Entry 7MUA (electron microscopy, 2.68 A resolution); this record covers chains A and G of the 60 polymer chains in the assembly.

# Chain A (and G)
Name: Capsid protein VP1
Source organism: Adeno-associated virus 9
Notes: chain G of this document is another copy of the same molecule, construct and numbering; everything in this record applies to it too
UniProt: Q6JC40 (Q6JC40_9VIRU); residue numbers follow UniProt; this construct covers 219-736
Chain sequence (518 residues; each row starts with the number of its first residue):
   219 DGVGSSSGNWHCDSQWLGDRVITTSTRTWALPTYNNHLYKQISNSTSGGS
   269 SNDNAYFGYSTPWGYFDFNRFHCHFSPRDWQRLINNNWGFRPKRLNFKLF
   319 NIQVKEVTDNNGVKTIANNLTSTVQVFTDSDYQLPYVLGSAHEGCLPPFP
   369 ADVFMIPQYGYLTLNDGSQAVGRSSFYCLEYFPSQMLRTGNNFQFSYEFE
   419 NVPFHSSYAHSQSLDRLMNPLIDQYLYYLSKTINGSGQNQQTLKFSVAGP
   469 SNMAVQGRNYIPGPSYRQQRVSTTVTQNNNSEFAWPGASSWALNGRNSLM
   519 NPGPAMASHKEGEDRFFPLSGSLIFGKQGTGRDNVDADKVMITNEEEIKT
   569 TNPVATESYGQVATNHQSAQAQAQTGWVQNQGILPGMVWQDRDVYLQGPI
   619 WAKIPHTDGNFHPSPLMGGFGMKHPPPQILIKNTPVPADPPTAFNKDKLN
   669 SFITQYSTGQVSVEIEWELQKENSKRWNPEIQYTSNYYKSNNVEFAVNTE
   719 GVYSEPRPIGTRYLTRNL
Residues lining bound ligands: beta-D-galactopyranose (GAL): Asn470, Ala472, Val473
What the authors report for this chain:
  - binding site for beta-D-galactopyranose: Asp271, Asn470, Trp503

# How chain A and chain G interact
Pairs across the interface - 275 pairs, chain A then chain G:
  Ser424(A) - Asp626(G)  hydrogen bond
  Tyr426(A) - His624(G)
  Ala427(A) - Arg391(G)
  His428(A) - Leu382(G)
  His428(A) - Arg391(G)
  His428(A) - His624(G)
  His428(A) - Thr625(G)
  Ser429(A) - Thr381(G)  hydrogen bond (backbone-side chain)
  Ser429(A) - Leu382(G)  hydrogen bond (backbone-backbone)
  Ser429(A) - Arg391(G)
  Ser429(A) - Ser393(G)  hydrogen bond
  Gln430(A) - Pro353(G)
  Gln430(A) - Leu380(G)  hydrogen bond (side chain-backbone)
  Gln430(A) - Leu382(G)
  Ser431(A) - Leu382(G)
  Ser431(A) - Arg514(G)
  Leu432(A) - Trp509(G)  hydrophobic
  Leu432(A) - Leu511(G)
  Asp433(A) - Trp509(G)
  Asp433(A) - Leu511(G)
  Asp433(A) - Arg514(G)  salt bridge
  Asp433(A) - Ser516(G)
  Arg434(A) - Asp271(G)  hydrogen bond (side chain-backbone)
  Arg434(A) - Asn272(G)
  Arg434(A) - Ala273(G)  hydrogen bond (side chain-backbone)
  Arg434(A) - Tyr274(G)
  Arg434(A) - Leu380(G)
  Arg434(A) - Arg514(G)
  Leu435(A) - Tyr354(G)
  Leu435(A) - Ser358(G)
  Met436(A) - Ser358(G)
  Met436(A) - His360(G)
  Met436(A) - Leu380(G)  hydrophobic
  Asn437(A) - Tyr283(G)  hydrogen bond
  Asn437(A) - Val355(G)
  Asn437(A) - His360(G)  hydrogen bond (backbone-side chain)
  Asn437(A) - Gln376(G)  hydrogen bond (side chain-backbone)
  Asn437(A) - Tyr377(G)
  Asn437(A) - Gly378(G)
  Pro438(A) - Ile260(G)  hydrophobic
  Pro438(A) - Gly378(G)
  Pro438(A) - Tyr379(G)
  Pro438(A) - Leu380(G)  hydrophobic
  Leu439(A) - Ser278(G)
  Leu439(A) - Gln376(G)
  Leu439(A) - Tyr377(G)
  Leu439(A) - Gly378(G)
  Ile440(A) - Tyr283(G)
  Ile440(A) - His360(G)  hydrogen bond (backbone-side chain)
  Ile440(A) - Glu361(G)
  Ile440(A) - Gln376(G)
  Asp441(A) - His360(G)  hydrogen bond (backbone-side chain)
  Asp441(A) - Glu361(G)  hydrogen bond (backbone-backbone)
  Asp441(A) - Arg550(G)  salt bridge
  Gln442(A) - Ala359(G)
  Gln442(A) - His360(G)
  Gln442(A) - Glu361(G)
  Tyr443(A) - Arg288(G)
  Tyr443(A) - Ala359(G)
  Tyr443(A) - His360(G)
  Tyr443(A) - Glu361(G)
  Tyr443(A) - Ile542(G)
  Tyr443(A) - Phe543(G)  hydrophobic
  Tyr443(A) - Gln615(G)
  Tyr443(A) - Gly616(G)
  Tyr443(A) - Pro617(G)
  Leu444(A) - Leu541(G)  hydrophobic
  Leu444(A) - Ile542(G)
  Leu444(A) - Met635(G)  hydrophobic
  Tyr445(A) - Ile542(G)  hydrogen bond (backbone-backbone)
  Tyr445(A) - Phe543(G)
  Tyr445(A) - Gly544(G)
  Tyr445(A) - Thr548(G)
  Tyr445(A) - Gly549(G)  hydrogen bond (side chain-backbone)
  Tyr445(A) - Val558(G)  hydrophobic
  Leu447(A) - Ala502(G)
  Ser448(A) - Glu500(G)
  Ser448(A) - Ala502(G)
  Ser448(A) - Asn552(G)  hydrogen bond
  Lys449(A) - Glu500(G)
  Lys449(A) - Asn552(G)
  Thr450(A) - Ser499(G)  hydrogen bond (side chain-backbone)
  Thr450(A) - Glu500(G)  hydrogen bond (backbone-side chain)
  Thr450(A) - Phe501(G)  hydrogen bond (side chain-backbone)
  Thr450(A) - Ala502(G)
  Ile451(A) - Asn498(G)
  Ile451(A) - Ser499(G)
  Ile451(A) - Glu500(G)  hydrogen bond (backbone-side chain)
  Gly455(A) - Asn498(G)  hydrogen bond (backbone-side chain)
  Gln456(A) - Asn498(G)
  Asn457(A) - Asn498(G)
  Gln458(A) - Asn498(G)  hydrogen bond (backbone-side chain)
  Gln459(A) - Val493(G)
  Gln459(A) - Asn496(G)
  Gln459(A) - Asn497(G)
  Gln459(A) - Asn498(G)
  Thr460(A) - Val493(G)
  Leu461(A) - Val489(G)  hydrophobic
  Leu461(A) - Ser490(G)
  Leu461(A) - Thr491(G)
  Leu461(A) - Asn496(G)
  Leu461(A) - Val553(G)
  Leu461(A) - Asp554(G)
  Leu461(A) - Ala555(G)
  Lys462(A) - Asn552(G)
  Lys462(A) - Val553(G)
  Lys462(A) - Asp554(G)  salt bridge
  Phe463(A) - Asp551(G)
  Phe463(A) - Asn552(G)  hydrogen bond (backbone-backbone)
  Phe463(A) - Val553(G)  hydrogen bond (backbone-backbone)
  Phe463(A) - Ala555(G)  hydrophobic
  Phe463(A) - Val558(G)  hydrophobic
  Phe463(A) - Ile560(G)  hydrophobic
  Ser464(A) - Arg550(G)
  Ser464(A) - Asp551(G)
  Ser464(A) - Asn552(G)  hydrogen bond (side chain-backbone)
  Val465(A) - Arg550(G)  hydrogen bond (backbone-backbone)
  Pro468(A) - Tyr274(G)
  Ser469(A) - Asn272(G)
  Asn470(A) - Asn272(G)
  Met471(A) - Asn272(G)  hydrogen bond (backbone-side chain)
  Met471(A) - Tyr274(G)  hydrophobic
  Met471(A) - Leu380(G)  hydrophobic
  Ala472(A) - Asp271(G)
  Ala472(A) - Asn272(G)  hydrogen bond (backbone-side chain)
  Ala472(A) - Asn515(G)
  Ala472(A) - Ser516(G)
  Ala472(A) - Leu517(G)  hydrogen bond (backbone-backbone)
  Val473(A) - Leu517(G)
  Val473(A) - Asn519(G)
  Gln474(A) - Asn519(G)
  Gly475(A) - Asn519(G)
  Gly475(A) - Pro520(G)
  Gly475(A) - Met635(G)
  Arg476(A) - Trp509(G)
  Arg476(A) - Ser516(G)
  Arg476(A) - Pro520(G)
  Arg476(A) - Leu634(G)
  Arg476(A) - Met635(G)
  Asn477(A) - Gly357(G)  hydrogen bond (side chain-backbone)
  Asn477(A) - Ala620(G)
  Asn477(A) - Pro633(G)
  Asn477(A) - Leu634(G)  hydrogen bond (backbone-backbone)
  Asn477(A) - Met635(G)  hydrogen bond (side chain-backbone)
  Tyr478(A) - Lys621(G)
  Tyr478(A) - Ile622(G)
  Tyr478(A) - Pro623(G)
  Tyr478(A) - Pro631(G)  hydrogen bond (side chain-backbone)
  Tyr478(A) - Pro633(G)
  Tyr478(A) - Gly639(G)
  Ile479(A) - Trp509(G)
  Ile479(A) - Met518(G)  hydrophobic
  Ile479(A) - Leu634(G)  hydrophobic
  Pro480(A) - Trp509(G)
  Lys528(A) - Asn512(G)
  Lys528(A) - Gly513(G)
  Glu529(A) - Asn383(G)
  Glu529(A) - Asp384(G)
  Glu529(A) - Asn512(G)  hydrogen bond
  Glu564(A) - Arg391(G)  salt bridge
  Glu565(A) - Arg391(G)
  Lys567(A) - Leu511(G)
  Lys567(A) - Asn512(G)
  Thr568(A) - Leu382(G)
  Thr568(A) - Leu511(G)
  Thr569(A) - Thr625(G)
  Asn570(A) - Leu511(G)
  Tyr577(A) - Trp509(G)
  Tyr577(A) - Ala510(G)  hydrogen bond (backbone-backbone)
  Gly578(A) - Tyr484(G)
  Gly578(A) - Ser508(G)
  Gln579(A) - Tyr484(G)  hydrogen bond (backbone-side chain)
  Gln579(A) - Ala506(G)
  Gln579(A) - Ser507(G)
  Gln579(A) - Ser508(G)  hydrogen bond (backbone-backbone)
  Val580(A) - Tyr484(G)  hydrophobic
  Val580(A) - Arg485(G)
  Val580(A) - Ser507(G)
  Val580(A) - Gln597(G)
  Ala581(A) - Arg485(G)  hydrogen bond (backbone-backbone)
  Ala581(A) - Gln486(G)
  Ala581(A) - Gln487(G)
  Ala581(A) - Ser507(G)
  Ala581(A) - Gln597(G)
  Thr582(A) - Arg485(G)
  Thr582(A) - Gln597(G)
  Asn583(A) - Arg485(G)
  Asn583(A) - Gln487(G)  hydrogen bond
  His584(A) - Arg485(G)
  His584(A) - Gln487(G)
  His584(A) - Arg488(G)
  His584(A) - Thr574(G)
  His584(A) - Glu575(G)  salt bridge
  Gln585(A) - Gln487(G)  hydrogen bond (backbone-side chain)
  Gln585(A) - Arg488(G)  hydrogen bond (side chain-backbone)
  Gln585(A) - Val489(G)
  Gln585(A) - Asn496(G)  hydrogen bond
  Gln585(A) - Phe501(G)
  Ser586(A) - Gln495(G)
  Ser586(A) - Asn496(G)
  Ser586(A) - Asn497(G)  hydrogen bond (backbone-backbone)
  Ala587(A) - Thr494(G)
  Ala587(A) - Gln495(G)  hydrogen bond (backbone-backbone)
  Ala587(A) - Asn496(G)
  Ala587(A) - Asn497(G)
  Ala589(A) - Asn497(G)
  Gln590(A) - Asn497(G)
  Ala591(A) - Gln487(G)
  Ala591(A) - Phe501(G)  hydrophobic
  Gln592(A) - Gln487(G)
  Thr593(A) - Pro504(G)
  Thr593(A) - Gly505(G)
  Val596(A) - Asn598(G)
  Asn598(A) - Asn598(G)
  Gln599(A) - Tyr484(G)
  Gln599(A) - Asn598(G)  hydrogen bond
  Ile601(A) - Gly600(G)
  Ile601(A) - Ile601(G)  hydrogen bond (backbone-backbone)
  Ile601(A) - Phe629(G)  hydrophobic
  Leu602(A) - Pro482(G)  hydrophobic
  Leu602(A) - Gln599(G)
  Leu602(A) - Phe629(G)
  Pro603(A) - Pro482(G)
  Pro603(A) - Ile601(G)
  Pro603(A) - Phe629(G)
  Pro603(A) - His630(G)
  Pro603(A) - Leu634(G)
  Gly604(A) - Phe629(G)  hydrogen bond (backbone-backbone)
  Gly604(A) - His630(G)
  Met605(A) - Asn628(G)
  Met605(A) - Phe629(G)  hydrogen bond (backbone-backbone)
  Val606(A) - Pro623(G)  hydrophobic
  Val606(A) - Thr625(G)
  Val606(A) - Gly627(G)
  Trp607(A) - Thr625(G)
  Trp607(A) - Asp626(G)  hydrogen bond (backbone-backbone)
  Trp607(A) - Gly627(G)  hydrogen bond (backbone-backbone)
  Trp607(A) - Asn628(G)
  Trp607(A) - Phe629(G)
  Gln608(A) - Thr625(G)
  Gln608(A) - Asp626(G)  hydrogen bond (side chain-backbone)
  Asp609(A) - Asp626(G)  hydrogen bond (backbone-side chain)
  Phe629(A) - Phe629(G)  hydrophobic
  His630(A) - Asp626(G)
  His630(A) - Gly627(G)
  Asn691(A) - Asp349(G)
  Asn691(A) - Gln351(G)  hydrogen bond (backbone-side chain)
  Lys693(A) - Gln351(G)
  Lys693(A) - Tyr395(G)
  Lys693(A) - Tyr399(G)  hydrogen bond (side chain-backbone)
  Lys693(A) - Phe400(G)
  Arg694(A) - Gly390(G)  hydrogen bond (side chain-backbone)
  Arg694(A) - Arg391(G)  hydrogen bond (side chain-backbone)
  Arg694(A) - Ser392(G)  hydrogen bond (side chain-backbone)
  Arg694(A) - Ser393(G)
  Arg694(A) - Phe394(G)
  Arg694(A) - Tyr395(G)
  Trp695(A) - Phe394(G)  hydrogen bond (backbone-backbone)
  Trp695(A) - Tyr399(G)  hydrophobic
  Asn696(A) - Ser392(G)  hydrogen bond (side chain-backbone)
  Asn696(A) - Ser393(G)
  Asn696(A) - Phe394(G)  hydrogen bond (side chain-backbone)
  Ile699(A) - Gly390(G)
  Ile699(A) - Arg391(G)
  Arg730(A) - Asp626(G)  salt bridge
  Thr733(A) - Arg391(G)
  Arg734(A) - His624(G)
  Asn735(A) - Gln351(G)  hydrogen bond (side chain-backbone)
  Asn735(A) - Leu352(G)
  Asn735(A) - Pro353(G)
  Asn735(A) - Tyr395(G)  hydrogen bond
  Leu736(A) - Lys621(G)
  Leu736(A) - Pro623(G)  hydrophobic
  Leu736(A) - His624(G)
  Leu736(A) - Thr625(G)
Other interface residues (no listed pair), chain A (104 interface residues in all): Pro571, Val572, Ser576, Gln588, Gly600
Other interface residues (no listed pair), chain G (121 interface residues in all): Asn270, Pro375, Trp503, Pro522, Phe535, Leu537, Trp607, Ser632, Gly636

# Summary
The interface between chain A and chain G involves 104 residues on one side and 121 on the other, with 62
hydrogen bonds and 6 salt bridges. Polar contacts include Asp433(A)-Arg514(G), Asp441(A)-Arg550(G) and
Lys462(A)-Asp554(G). Bound to chain A: beta-D-galactopyranose. The paper reports a binding site for
beta-D-galactopyranose at Asp271(A), Asn470(A) and Trp503(A).
Both chains are Capsid protein VP1 (Adeno-associated virus 9). Entry 7MUA (Structure of the adeno-associated
virus 9 capsid at pH pH 5.5 in complex with terminal galactose) was determined by electron microscopy (same
publication as 7MTG, 7MTP, 7MTW, 7MTZ and 7MT0).
